Entry 4GNZ (X-ray diffraction, 2.30 A resolution); this record covers chains C and D of the 4 polymer chains in the assembly.

[Chain C (and D)]
Name: Cytosolic 10-formyltetrahydrofolate dehydrogenase
From: Rattus norvegicus
Notes: EC 1.5.1.6; fragment: C-terminal domain, residues 397-902; chain D of this document is another copy of the same molecule, construct and numbering; everything in this record applies to it too
Reference sequence: P28037 (AL1L1_RAT); residue numbers follow UniProt; this construct covers 397-902
Amino-acid sequence (517 residues; each row starts with the number of its first residue):
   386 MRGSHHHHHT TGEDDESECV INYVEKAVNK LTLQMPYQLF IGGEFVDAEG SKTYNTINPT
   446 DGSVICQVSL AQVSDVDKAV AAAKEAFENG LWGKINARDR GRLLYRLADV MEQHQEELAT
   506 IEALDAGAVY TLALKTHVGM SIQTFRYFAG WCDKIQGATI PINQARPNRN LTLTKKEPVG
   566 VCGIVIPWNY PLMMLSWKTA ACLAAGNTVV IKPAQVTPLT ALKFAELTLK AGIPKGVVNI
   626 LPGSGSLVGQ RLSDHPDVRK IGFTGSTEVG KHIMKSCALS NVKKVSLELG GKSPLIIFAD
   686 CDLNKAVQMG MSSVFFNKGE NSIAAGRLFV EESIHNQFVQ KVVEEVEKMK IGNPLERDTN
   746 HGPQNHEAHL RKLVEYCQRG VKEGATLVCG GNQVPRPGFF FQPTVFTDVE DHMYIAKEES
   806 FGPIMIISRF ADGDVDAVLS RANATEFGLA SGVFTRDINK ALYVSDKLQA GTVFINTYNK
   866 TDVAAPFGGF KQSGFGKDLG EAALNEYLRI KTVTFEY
Not modelled in the structure: 386-404
Construct notes: expression tag (386-396); engineered mutation Ser707 (Cys in P28037)
Residues lining bound ligands: NADP (NAP; NADP nicotinamide-adenine-dinucleotide phosphate): Val570, Ile571, Pro572, Trp573, Asn574, Met579, Lys597, Pro598, Ala599, Gln600, Gly628, Ser629, Gly630, Ser631, Gly634, Gln635, Phe648, Thr649, Gly650, Ser651, Val654, His657, Ile658, Glu673, Leu674, Gly675, Gly676, Ser707, Glu804, Phe806, Leu834, Phe872
Reported in the primary citation:
  - mutagenesis - C707S: abolished catalytic activity
  - mutagenesis - C707S (11.0 +/- 1.5 uM): decreased binding to NADP
  - binding site for NADP: Trp573, Ser707
  - catalytic residues: Glu673 (citing earlier work)

[Chain C / chain D interface]
Contacting residue pairs (116; chain C residue first):
  Gln528(C) - Asn548(D)
  Ile545(C) - Ala869(D)
  Ile545(C) - Pro871(D)
  Ile547(C) - Asp867(D)
  Ile547(C) - Ala870(D)  hydrophobic
  Asn548(C) - Gln528(D)
  Asn548(C) - Lys865(D)  hydrogen bond (backbone-side chain)
  Asn548(C) - Asp867(D)  hydrogen bond (backbone-side chain)
  Asn553(C) - Lys690(D)
  Asn555(C) - Lys865(D)
  Thr557(C) - Ala870(D)
  Thr559(C) - Pro871(D)
  Lys560(C) - Asp851(D)  salt bridge
  Glu562(C) - Asp851(D)
  Glu562(C) - Phe875(D)
  Arg644(C) - Glu831(D)  salt bridge
  Lys656(C) - Ala663(D)
  Lys656(C) - Ser665(D)  hydrogen bond (side chain-backbone)
  Lys656(C) - Val667(D)
  Met659(C) - Met659(D)
  Met659(C) - Cys662(D)  hydrophobic
  Met659(C) - Ala663(D)  hydrophobic
  Met659(C) - Lys668(D)
  Met659(C) - Val670(D)  hydrophobic
  Lys660(C) - Lys660(D)
  Lys660(C) - Ala663(D)
  Lys660(C) - Leu664(D)
  Cys662(C) - Met659(D)  hydrophobic
  Ala663(C) - Lys656(D)
  Ala663(C) - Met659(D)  hydrophobic
  Ala663(C) - Lys660(D)
  Ser665(C) - Lys656(D)  hydrogen bond (backbone-side chain)
  Asn666(C) - Gln877(D)
  Val667(C) - Lys656(D)
  Val667(C) - Leu672(D)  hydrophobic
  Val667(C) - Gln877(D)
  Val667(C) - Phe880(D)
  Lys668(C) - Met659(D)
  Lys669(C) - Phe880(D)
  Val670(C) - Met659(D)  hydrophobic
  Leu672(C) - Val667(D)  hydrophobic
  Leu674(C) - Val667(D)  hydrophobic
  Glu831(C) - Arg644(D)  salt bridge
  Leu847(C) - Phe900(D)  hydrophobic
  Ser850(C) - Lys560(D)
  Ser850(C) - Lys896(D)  hydrogen bond (backbone-side chain)
  Asp851(C) - Lys560(D)  salt bridge
  Asp851(C) - Glu562(D)
  Asp851(C) - Lys896(D)  hydrogen bond (backbone-side chain)
  Leu853(C) - Lys896(D)  hydrogen bond (backbone-side chain)
  Gln854(C) - Arg894(D)  hydrogen bond
  Ala855(C) - Lys896(D)
  Gly856(C) - Ile895(D)
  Gly856(C) - Lys896(D)
  Gly856(C) - Thr897(D)  hydrogen bond (backbone-backbone)
  Thr857(C) - Thr897(D)
  Val858(C) - Lys896(D)
  Val858(C) - Thr897(D)  hydrogen bond (backbone-backbone)
  Val858(C) - Val898(D)
  Val858(C) - Thr899(D)  hydrogen bond (backbone-backbone)
  Phe859(C) - Thr899(D)
  Ile860(C) - Val898(D)  hydrophobic
  Ile860(C) - Thr899(D)  hydrogen bond (backbone-backbone)
  Ile860(C) - Phe900(D)
  Ile860(C) - Glu901(D)  hydrogen bond (backbone-backbone)
  Asn861(C) - Glu901(D)
  Thr862(C) - Thr899(D)
  Thr862(C) - Glu901(D)
  Lys865(C) - Asn548(D)  hydrogen bond (side chain-backbone)
  Lys865(C) - Asn555(D)
  Lys865(C) - Thr899(D)
  Asp867(C) - Ile547(D)
  Asp867(C) - Asn548(D)  hydrogen bond (side chain-backbone)
  Ala869(C) - Ile545(D)
  Ala870(C) - Ile547(D)  hydrophobic
  Pro871(C) - Ile545(D)
  Pro871(C) - Thr559(D)
  Pro871(C) - Thr897(D)  hydrogen bond (backbone-side chain)
  Phe875(C) - Glu562(D)
  Phe875(C) - Arg894(D)
  Phe875(C) - Ile895(D)
  Phe875(C) - Lys896(D)
  Lys876(C) - Arg644(D)
  Gln877(C) - Asn666(D)
  Gln877(C) - Val667(D)
  Phe880(C) - Val667(D)
  Phe880(C) - Lys669(D)
  Lys882(C) - Ile895(D)  hydrogen bond (side chain-backbone)
  Arg894(C) - Gln854(D)  hydrogen bond
  Arg894(C) - Phe875(D)
  Ile895(C) - Gly856(D)
  Ile895(C) - Phe875(D)
  Ile895(C) - Lys882(D)  hydrogen bond (backbone-side chain)
  Lys896(C) - Ser850(D)  hydrogen bond (side chain-backbone)
  Lys896(C) - Asp851(D)  hydrogen bond (side chain-backbone)
  Lys896(C) - Leu853(D)  hydrogen bond (side chain-backbone)
  Lys896(C) - Ala855(D)
  Lys896(C) - Gly856(D)
  Lys896(C) - Val858(D)
  Lys896(C) - Phe875(D)
  Thr897(C) - Gly856(D)  hydrogen bond (backbone-backbone)
  Thr897(C) - Thr857(D)
  Thr897(C) - Val858(D)  hydrogen bond (backbone-backbone)
  Thr897(C) - Pro871(D)  hydrogen bond (side chain-backbone)
  Val898(C) - Val858(D)
  Val898(C) - Ile860(D)  hydrophobic
  Thr899(C) - Val858(D)  hydrogen bond (backbone-backbone)
  Thr899(C) - Phe859(D)
  Thr899(C) - Ile860(D)  hydrogen bond (backbone-backbone)
  Thr899(C) - Thr862(D)
  Thr899(C) - Lys865(D)
  Phe900(C) - Leu847(D)  hydrophobic
  Phe900(C) - Ile860(D)
  Glu901(C) - Ile860(D)  hydrogen bond (backbone-backbone)
  Glu901(C) - Asn861(D)
  Glu901(C) - Thr862(D)
Also at the interface, not in a pair above, chain C (62 interface residues in all): Gln549, Ala550, Leu664, Lys690, Lys852, Ala887
Also at the interface, not in a pair above, chain D (62 interface residues in all): Gln549, Ala550, Asn553, Thr557, Leu674, Lys852, Lys876, Ala887

[In short]
The chain C/chain D interface involves 62 residues from each chain; the contacts include 28 hydrogen bonds and
4 salt bridges. Polar pairs include Lys560(C)-Asp851(D), Arg644(C)-Glu831(D) and Asn548(C)-Lys865(D). Chain C
binds NADP. The paper reports the catalytic residue Glu673(C); C707S of chain C abolishes catalytic activity.
Chain C and chain D are both Cytosolic 10-formyltetrahydrofolate dehydrogenase (Rattus norvegicus); the
structure, Crystal structure of the c707s mutant of c-terminal domain of 10'formyltetrahydrofolate
dehydrogenase in complex with NADP, was determined by X-ray diffraction together with 4GO0 and 4GO2 from the
same study.
